Entry 6QJM (electron microscopy, 3.30 A resolution); this record covers chains A and B of the 3 polymer chains in the assembly.

# Chain A (and B)
Protein: Microtubule-associated protein tau
From: Homo sapiens
Notes: chain B of this document is another copy of the same molecule, construct and numbering; everything in this record applies to it too
UniProtKB: P10636 (TAU_HUMAN), isoform P10636-8; residues 274-321 here = UniProt positions 274-321
Amino-acid sequence (48 residues; numbered 274 to 321; the number before each row is that of its first residue):
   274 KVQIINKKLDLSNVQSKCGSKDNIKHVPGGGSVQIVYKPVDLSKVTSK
Unresolved in the structure: 293-303
What the authors report for this chain:
  - conformationally variable residues: Leu-282, Asp-283, Leu-284, Ser-285
  - post-translational modification sites: Ser-320 (citing earlier work)
  - disease-associated variants - P301L, P301S, P301T (citing earlier work)
  - disease-associated variants - P301S: increased growth in response to heparin-induced tau aggregation (citing earlier work)

# Interface between chain A and chain B
Contacting residue pairs - 84 pairs, chain A then chain B:
  Lys-274(A) / Lys-274(B)
  Val-275(A) / Lys-274(B)  hydrogen bond (backbone-backbone)
  Val-275(A) / Val-275(B)
  Val-275(A) / Gln-276(B)  hydrogen bond (backbone-backbone)
  Gln-276(A) / Gln-276(B)
  Ile-277(A) / Gln-276(B)  hydrogen bond (backbone-backbone)
  Ile-277(A) / Ile-277(B)
  Ile-277(A) / Ile-278(B)  hydrogen bond (backbone-backbone)
  Ile-278(A) / Ile-278(B)
  Asn-279(A) / Ile-278(B)  hydrogen bond (backbone-backbone)
  Asn-279(A) / Asn-279(B)
  Asn-279(A) / Lys-280(B)  hydrogen bond (backbone-backbone)
  Lys-280(A) / Lys-280(B)
  Lys-281(A) / Lys-280(B)  hydrogen bond (backbone-backbone)
  Lys-281(A) / Lys-281(B)
  Lys-281(A) / Leu-282(B)
  Leu-282(A) / Leu-282(B)
  Asp-283(A) / Lys-281(B)
  Asp-283(A) / Leu-282(B)  hydrogen bond (backbone-backbone)
  Asp-283(A) / Asp-283(B)
  Asp-283(A) / Leu-284(B)  hydrogen bond (backbone-backbone)
  Leu-284(A) / Leu-284(B)
  Ser-285(A) / Leu-284(B)  hydrogen bond (backbone-backbone)
  Ser-285(A) / Ser-285(B)  hydrogen bond (side chain-backbone)
  Ser-285(A) / Val-309(B)
  Asn-286(A) / Ser-285(B)  hydrogen bond (backbone-backbone)
  Asn-286(A) / Asn-286(B)  hydrogen bond
  Asn-286(A) / Val-287(B)  hydrogen bond (backbone-backbone)
  Asn-286(A) / Gln-307(B)
  Asn-286(A) / Val-309(B)
  Val-287(A) / Val-287(B)
  Val-287(A) / Gln-307(B)
  Gln-288(A) / Val-287(B)  hydrogen bond (backbone-backbone)
  Gln-288(A) / Gln-288(B)
  Gln-288(A) / Ser-289(B)  hydrogen bond (backbone-backbone)
  Gln-288(A) / Ser-305(B)  hydrogen bond
  Gln-288(A) / Gln-307(B)
  Ser-289(A) / Ser-289(B)
  Lys-290(A) / Ser-289(B)  hydrogen bond (backbone-backbone)
  Lys-290(A) / Lys-290(B)
  Lys-290(A) / Cys-291(B)  hydrogen bond (backbone-backbone)
  Cys-291(A) / Cys-291(B)
  Gly-292(A) / Cys-291(B)  hydrogen bond (backbone-backbone)
  Gly-304(A) / Gly-304(B)  hydrogen bond (backbone-backbone)
  Ser-305(A) / Gly-304(B)
  Ser-305(A) / Ser-305(B)
  Ser-305(A) / Val-306(B)  hydrogen bond (backbone-backbone)
  Val-306(A) / Val-306(B)
  Gln-307(A) / Val-306(B)  hydrogen bond (backbone-backbone)
  Gln-307(A) / Gln-307(B)  hydrogen bond
  Gln-307(A) / Ile-308(B)  hydrogen bond (backbone-backbone)
  Ile-308(A) / Ile-308(B)
  Val-309(A) / Ile-308(B)  hydrogen bond (backbone-backbone)
  Val-309(A) / Val-309(B)
  Val-309(A) / Tyr-310(B)  hydrogen bond (backbone-backbone)
  Tyr-310(A) / Tyr-310(B)  hydrophobic
  Lys-311(A) / Tyr-310(B)  hydrogen bond (backbone-backbone)
  Lys-311(A) / Lys-311(B)
  Pro-312(A) / Tyr-310(B)
  Pro-312(A) / Lys-311(B)
  Pro-312(A) / Pro-312(B)
  Pro-312(A) / Val-313(B)  hydrogen bond (backbone-backbone)
  Val-313(A) / Val-313(B)
  Asp-314(A) / Val-313(B)  hydrogen bond (backbone-backbone)
  Asp-314(A) / Asp-314(B)
  Asp-314(A) / Leu-315(B)  hydrogen bond (backbone-backbone)
  Asp-314(A) / Ser-316(B)
  Leu-315(A) / Leu-315(B)
  Ser-316(A) / Lys-281(B)  hydrogen bond
  Ser-316(A) / Leu-315(B)
  Ser-316(A) / Ser-316(B)
  Ser-316(A) / Lys-317(B)  hydrogen bond (backbone-backbone)
  Lys-317(A) / Lys-317(B)
  Val-318(A) / Asn-279(B)
  Val-318(A) / Lys-281(B)
  Val-318(A) / Lys-317(B)  hydrogen bond (backbone-backbone)
  Val-318(A) / Val-318(B)
  Val-318(A) / Thr-319(B)  hydrogen bond (backbone-backbone)
  Thr-319(A) / Thr-319(B)
  Ser-320(A) / Asn-279(B)  hydrogen bond
  Ser-320(A) / Thr-319(B)  hydrogen bond (backbone-backbone)
  Ser-320(A) / Ser-320(B)
  Ser-320(A) / Lys-321(B)  hydrogen bond (backbone-backbone)
  Lys-321(A) / Lys-321(B)
Also at the interface, not in a pair above, chain B (37 interface residues in all): Gly-292

# Summary
Chain A and chain B each contribute 37 residues to their interface, with 38 hydrogen bonds. Among the polar
pairs are Ser-285(A)/Ser-285(B), Asn-286(A)/Asn-286(B) and Gln-288(A)/Ser-305(B). The paper reports that P301S
of chain A increases growth in response to heparin-induced tau aggregation; a modification site at Ser-320(A).
Both chains are Microtubule-associated protein tau (Homo sapiens). Entry 6QJM (Cryo-EM structure of
heparin-induced 2N4R tau twister filaments) was determined by electron microscopy (same publication as 6QJH,
6QJP and 6QJQ).
